PDB entry 3TIW | X-ray diffraction, 1.80 A resolution | chains A and C

[Chain A]
Protein: Transitional endoplasmic reticulum ATPase
Source organism: Homo sapiens
UniProtKB: P55072 (TERA_HUMAN); residues 1-187 here = UniProt positions 1-187
Amino-acid sequence (187 residues; numbered 1 to 187; the number before each row is that of its first residue):
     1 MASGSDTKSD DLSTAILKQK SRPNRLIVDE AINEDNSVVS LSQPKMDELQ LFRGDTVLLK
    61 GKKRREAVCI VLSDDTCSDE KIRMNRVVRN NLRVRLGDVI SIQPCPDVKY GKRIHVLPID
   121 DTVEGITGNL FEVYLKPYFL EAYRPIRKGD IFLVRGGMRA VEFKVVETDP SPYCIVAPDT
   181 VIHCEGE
Unresolved in the structure: 1-21, 122-126, 187
Reported in the primary citation:
  - contacts within the chain: Asp35-Arg144 (salt bridge)
  - conformationally variable residues (side-chain flip): Arg53
  - mutagenesis - V38A, F52A, R53A: unchanged binding to UBXD1
  - mutagenesis - I175A: abolished binding to UBXD1
  - disease-associated variants - R155H (KD 4.76 +/- 0.04 mum): decreased binding to SVIP

[Chain C]
Protein: E3 ubiquitin-protein ligase AMFR
Notes: EC 6.3.2.-
UniProtKB: Q9UKV5 (AMFR2_HUMAN); residue numbers follow UniProt; this construct covers 622-640
Amino-acid sequence (19 residues; row label = number of the first residue in the row):
   622 VTLRRRMLAA AAERRLQKQ
Unresolved in the structure: 640

[Chain A / chain C interface]
Residue-residue contacts (27; chain A residue first):
  Asp35(A) - Arg636(C)  salt bridge
  Val38(A) - Ala633(C)  hydrophobic
  Phe52(A) - Arg626(C)
  Arg53(A) - Arg626(C)  hydrogen bond (backbone-side chain)
  Arg53(A) - Arg627(C)
  Arg53(A) - Ala630(C)
  Arg53(A) - Ala631(C)
  Arg53(A) - Glu634(C)  salt bridge
  Gly54(A) - Arg626(C)
  Gly54(A) - Leu629(C)
  Gly54(A) - Ala630(C)
  Asp55(A) - Arg626(C)
  Ile70(A) - Leu629(C)  hydrophobic
  Leu72(A) - Ala630(C)  hydrophobic
  Leu72(A) - Glu634(C)
  Leu72(A) - Leu637(C)  hydrophobic
  Val108(A) - Arg625(C)  hydrogen bond (backbone-side chain)
  Tyr110(A) - Arg625(C)
  Tyr110(A) - Met628(C)
  Glu141(A) - Ala632(C)
  Ala142(A) - Ala632(C)
  Ala142(A) - Arg636(C)  hydrogen bond (backbone-side chain)
  Tyr143(A) - Met628(C)  hydrophobic
  Tyr143(A) - Leu629(C)  hydrophobic
  Arg144(A) - Arg636(C)
  Ile175(A) - Arg625(C)
  Ile175(A) - Leu629(C)  hydrophobic
Interface residues without a listed pair, chain A (20 interface residues in all): Asn33, Ser37, Thr56, Pro106, Lys109
Interface residues without a listed pair, chain C (13 interface residues in all): Arg635
From the paper, about this interface:
  - pairs named by the authors: Asp35(A)-Arg636(C), Phe52(A)-Arg626(C) (hydrophobic contact), Arg53(A)-Glu634(C), Val108(A)-Arg625(C), Ala142(A)-Arg636(C), Arg144(A)-Arg636(C) (hydrophobic contact), Arg625(C)-Ile175(A) (hydrophobic contact), Arg626(C)-Arg53(A)
  - interface residues, chain A: Val38(A), Ile70(A), Leu72(A), Tyr110(A), Tyr143(A), Ile175(A)
  - hot spots on chain A (mutagenesis) - V38A, I70A, L72A, Y143A: decreased binding to E3 ubiquitin-protein ligase AMFR (chain C)
  - interface residues, chain C: Met628(C), Leu629(C), Ala630(C), Ala632(C), Ala633(C), Leu637(C)
  - hot spots on chain C (mutagenesis) - E634L: increased binding to Transitional endoplasmic reticulum ATPase (chain A)

[Summary]
The interface between chain A and chain C involves 20 residues on one side and 13 on the other, with 3
hydrogen bonds and 2 salt bridges. Among the polar pairs are Asp35(A)-Arg636(C), Arg53(A)-Glu634(C) and
Arg53(A)-Arg626(C). The paper describes contacts between Asp35(A) and Arg636(C), Arg53(A) and Glu634(C) and
Val108(A) and Arg625(C) among others; hydrophobic contacts between Phe52(A) and Arg626(C), Arg144(A) and
Arg636(C) and Arg625(C) and Ile175(A). The paper reports that V38A, I70A and L72A of chain A, among others,
reduce binding to E3 ubiquitin-protein ligase AMFR (chain C); interface residues Val38(A), Ile70(A) and
Met628(C) among others; 9 substitutions were tested in all.
Chain A is Transitional endoplasmic reticulum ATPase (Homo sapiens) and chain C is E3 ubiquitin-protein ligase
AMFR; the structure, Crystal structure of p97N in complex with the C-terminus of gp78, was determined by X-ray
diffraction.
